PDB entry 5K18 | X-ray diffraction, 2.73 A resolution | chains A and B of the 3 polymer chains in the assembly

[Chain A]
Name: Uncharacterized protein
From: Candida albicans WO-1
UniProt: C4YFL7 (C4YFL7_CANAW); residues 1-745 here = UniProt positions 1-745
Amino-acid sequence (766 residues; numbered -20 to 745; the number before each row is that of its first residue; numbers below 1 keep their minus sign (Met-20 is residue -20)):
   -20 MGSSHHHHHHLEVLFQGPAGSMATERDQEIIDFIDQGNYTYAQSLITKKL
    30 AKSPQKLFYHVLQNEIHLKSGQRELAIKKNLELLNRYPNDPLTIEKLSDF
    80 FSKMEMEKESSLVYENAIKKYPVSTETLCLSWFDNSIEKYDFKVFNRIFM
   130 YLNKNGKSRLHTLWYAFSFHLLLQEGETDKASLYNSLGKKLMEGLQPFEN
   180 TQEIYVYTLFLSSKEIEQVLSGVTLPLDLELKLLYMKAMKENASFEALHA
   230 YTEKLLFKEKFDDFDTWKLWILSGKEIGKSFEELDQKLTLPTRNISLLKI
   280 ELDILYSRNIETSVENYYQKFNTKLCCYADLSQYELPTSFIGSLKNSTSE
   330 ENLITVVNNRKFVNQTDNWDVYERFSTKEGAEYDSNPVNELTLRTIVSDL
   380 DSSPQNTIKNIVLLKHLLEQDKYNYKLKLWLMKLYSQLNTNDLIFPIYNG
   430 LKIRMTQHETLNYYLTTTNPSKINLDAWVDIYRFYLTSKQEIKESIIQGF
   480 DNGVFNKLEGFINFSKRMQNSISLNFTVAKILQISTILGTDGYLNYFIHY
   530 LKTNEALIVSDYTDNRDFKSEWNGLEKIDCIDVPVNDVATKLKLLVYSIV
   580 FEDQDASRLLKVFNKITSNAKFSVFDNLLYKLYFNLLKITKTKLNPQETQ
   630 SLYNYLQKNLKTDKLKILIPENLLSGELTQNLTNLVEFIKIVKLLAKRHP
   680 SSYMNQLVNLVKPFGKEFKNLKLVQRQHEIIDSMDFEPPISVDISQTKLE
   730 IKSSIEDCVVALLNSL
Unresolved in the structure: -20 to 17, 34-35, 52, 86, 134-135, 155, 323-328
Sequence notes: initiating methionine (-20); expression tag (-19 to 0); cloning artifact (269)

[Chain B]
Name: N-terminal acetyltransferase B complex subunit NAT3
From: Candida albicans WO-1
UniProt: C4YDZ9 (C4YDZ9_CANAW); residue numbers follow UniProt; this construct covers 1-188
Amino-acid sequence (188 residues; row label = number of the first residue in the row):
     1 MTSIKPFQMEDLFELNPVNLDPLTENFNVSFYSQYLIEWPQLFYKSVETP
    51 NGQASGYMMAKTEGQLSKKEWHTHITAVTVLDQYRRIGLASKLCLELENL
   101 TQVKDTLFIDLFVKVTNTLGRILYEKLGYSVFRRVVGYYGREIQKDRNKI
   151 DDSVDAFDMRKLLPRDVNNETVRENGEKVYVLPNEIVF
Unresolved in the structure: 1, 166-173
Sequence notes: cloning artifact (81, 162)
Ligand contacts: coenzyme A (COA): Asp21, Leu23, Thr24, Val78, Thr79, Val80, Tyr84, Arg85, Arg86, Ile87, Gly88, Leu89, Ala90, Ser91, Phe112, Val113, Asn117, Leu119, Ile122, Leu123, Tyr124, Lys126

[Chain A / chain B interface]
Pairs across the interface (97; chain A residue first):
  Asp207(A) with Gln41(B)
  Leu208(A) with Ile4(B); Lys5(B); Pro6(B)
  Glu209(A) with Pro6(B)
  Leu212(A) with Lys5(B); Pro6(B)
  Phe240(A) with Lys92(B), hydrogen bond (backbone-side chain)
  Asp241(A) with Lys92(B), hydrogen bond (backbone-side chain)
  Asp242(A) with Thr2(B); Ser3(B); Ile4(B), hydrogen bond (side chain-backbone); Lys5(B), salt bridge
  Phe243(A) with Thr2(B), hydrogen bond (backbone-backbone); Ser3(B); Thr49(B)
  Asp244(A) with Ser3(B), hydrogen bond (backbone-side chain); Lys5(B), salt bridge
  Arg272(A) with Thr2(B), hydrogen bond; Glu48(B), salt bridge; Tyr84(B); Ile87(B)
  Asn273(A) with Thr2(B)
  Lys303(A) with Arg86(B), hydrogen bond (side chain-backbone); Ile87(B)
  Leu304(A) with Gln83(B)
  Cys305(A) with Gln83(B), hydrogen bond (backbone-backbone); Tyr84(B), hydrophobic; Ile87(B), hydrophobic
  Ala308(A) with Tyr84(B)
  Gln312(A) with Thr49(B); Pro50(B)
  Ala360(A) with Thr118(B); Leu119(B), hydrophobic
  Tyr362(A) with Pro22(B); Leu23(B), hydrophobic; Lys114(B), hydrogen bond; Thr116(B)
  Asp363(A) with Arg85(B), salt bridge; Leu119(B)
  Glu369(A) with Gln83(B), hydrogen bond
  Tyr402(A) with Pro22(B), hydrophobic
  Tyr404(A) with Pro17(B); Leu20(B), hydrophobic
  Lys405(A) with Gln83(B)
  Ile432(A) with Leu20(B), hydrophobic
  Arg433(A) with Glu25(B), salt bridge; Asn26(B), hydrogen bond (side chain-backbone); Asn28(B)
  Met434(A) with Phe27(B); Asn28(B); Val29(B)
  Thr435(A) with Val29(B)
  Gln436(A) with Asn16(B), hydrogen bond; Asn19(B); Leu20(B); Asn26(B), hydrogen bond
  Thr439(A) with Phe13(B); Asn16(B), hydrogen bond
  Leu440(A) with Asn16(B)
  Ser467(A) with Val29(B)
  Glu470(A) with Asn28(B); Val29(B), hydrogen bond (side chain-backbone); Ser30(B), hydrogen bond (side chain-backbone)
  Ile471(A) with Val29(B), hydrophobic
  Ser474(A) with Ser33(B), hydrogen bond; Ile37(B)
  Asn481(A) with Glu38(B)
  Val483(A) with Leu36(B); Ile37(B)
  Asn485(A) with Gln8(B), hydrogen bond (backbone-side chain)
  Lys486(A) with Pro6(B); Phe7(B), hydrogen bond (side chain-backbone); Gln8(B); Leu36(B); Pro40(B)
  Phe490(A) with Met9(B), hydrophobic; Ser33(B); Leu36(B), hydrophobic; Ile37(B), hydrophobic
  Asn492(A) with Glu10(B), hydrogen bond
  Phe493(A) with Met9(B), hydrophobic; Leu12(B), hydrophobic; Phe13(B), hydrophobic; Val29(B), hydrophobic
  Arg496(A) with Glu10(B), salt bridge; Phe13(B)
  Met497(A) with Phe13(B), hydrophobic
  Asn544(A) with Phe13(B)
  Asp546(A) with Asn16(B), hydrogen bond
  Lys548(A) with Glu14(B), salt bridge
  Ser549(A) with Asn16(B); Pro17(B)
  Asn552(A) with Pro17(B); Gln53(B); Leu81(B); Gln83(B)
Interface residues without a listed pair, chain A (61 interface residues in all): Thr180, Gln181, Leu276, Phe300, Asp309, Lys340, Leu408, Leu430, Glu438, Gln477, Gly478, Gly489, Gly553
Interface residues without a listed pair, chain B (48 interface residues in all): Gln34, Asp82, Glu96

[Summary]
Chain A and chain B form an interface of 61 and 48 residues respectively; the contacts include 21 hydrogen
bonds and 7 salt bridges. Polar pairs include Asp242(A)-Lys5(B), Asp244(A)-Lys5(B) and Arg272(A)-Glu48(B).
Chain B binds coenzyme A.
Chain A is Uncharacterized protein and chain B is N-terminal acetyltransferase B complex subunit NAT3, both
from Candida albicans WO-1; the structure, The NatB Acetyltransferase Complex Bound To bisubstrate inhibitor,
was determined by X-ray diffraction (same publication as 5K04).
